3RFH - chains A and C; structure by X-ray diffraction, 2.90 A resolution.

Chain A (and C):
Name: Guanine nucleotide-binding protein subunit beta-like protein
From: Saccharomyces cerevisiae
Notes: chain C of this document is another copy of the same molecule, construct and numbering; everything in this record applies to it too
Reference sequence: P38011 (GBLP_YEAST); residue numbers follow UniProt; this construct covers 2-319
Chain sequence (319 residues; each row starts with the number of its first residue):
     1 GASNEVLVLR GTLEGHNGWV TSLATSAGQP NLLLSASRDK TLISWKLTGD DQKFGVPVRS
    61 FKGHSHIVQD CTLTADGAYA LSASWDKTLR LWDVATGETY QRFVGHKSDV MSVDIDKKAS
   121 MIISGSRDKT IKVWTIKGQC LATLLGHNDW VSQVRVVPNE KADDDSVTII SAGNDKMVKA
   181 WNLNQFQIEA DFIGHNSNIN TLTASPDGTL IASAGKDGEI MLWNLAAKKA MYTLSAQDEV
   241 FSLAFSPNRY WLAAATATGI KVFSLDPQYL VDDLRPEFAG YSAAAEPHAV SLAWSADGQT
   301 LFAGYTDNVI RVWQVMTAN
Not modelled in the structure: 1-2, 159-182, 318-319 (chain C: 1-5, 162-182, 282-283, 317-319)
Construct notes: expression tag (1); engineered mutation A283 (Lys in P38011)
Swiss-Prot annotation at these positions:
  - modified residue: A2 (N-acetylalanine), T96 (Phosphothreonine), T168 (Phosphothreonine)
  - cross-link (Glycyl lysine isopeptide (Lys-Gly)): K46 (interchain with G-Cter in ubiquitin), K53 (interchain with G-Cter in ubiquitin), K107 (interchain with G-Cter in ubiquitin), K137 (interchain with G-Cter in ubiquitin), K161 (interchain with G-Cter in ubiquitin)

How chain A and chain C interact:
Residue-residue contacts (53; chain A residue first):
  L141(A) - G146(C)
  L141(A) - H147(C)  hydrogen bond (backbone-backbone)
  A142(A) - L145(C)
  T143(A) - T143(C)
  T143(A) - L144(C)
  T143(A) - L145(C)  hydrogen bond (backbone-backbone)
  L144(A) - T143(C)
  L145(A) - A142(C)
  L145(A) - T143(C)  hydrogen bond (backbone-backbone)
  G146(A) - L141(C)
  H147(A) - Q139(C)  hydrogen bond
  H147(A) - C140(C)
  H147(A) - L141(C)  hydrogen bond (backbone-backbone)
  W150(A) - L141(C)
  W150(A) - N184(C)
  W150(A) - Q185(C)
  W150(A) - F186(C)  hydrophobic
  V157(A) - K228(C)
  L183(A) - W150(C)
  N184(A) - W150(C)
  N184(A) - I193(C)
  N184(A) - G194(C)  hydrogen bond (backbone-backbone)
  N184(A) - W223(C)
  Q185(A) - W150(C)
  Q185(A) - F192(C)
  Q185(A) - W223(C)
  Q185(A) - K228(C)
  F186(A) - A190(C)
  F186(A) - D191(C)
  F186(A) - F192(C)  hydrogen bond (backbone-backbone)
  Q187(A) - A190(C)
  Q187(A) - D191(C)  hydrogen bond
  Q187(A) - K228(C)
  I188(A) - I188(C)
  I188(A) - E189(C)
  I188(A) - A190(C)  hydrogen bond (backbone-backbone)
  I188(A) - F192(C)  hydrophobic
  E189(A) - Q187(C)
  E189(A) - I188(C)
  E189(A) - E189(C)
  A190(A) - Q187(C)
  A190(A) - I188(C)  hydrogen bond (backbone-backbone)
  D191(A) - F186(C)
  D191(A) - Q187(C)  hydrogen bond
  F192(A) - A142(C)  hydrophobic
  F192(A) - Q185(C)
  F192(A) - F186(C)  hydrogen bond (backbone-backbone)
  F192(A) - I188(C)  hydrophobic
  I193(A) - N184(C)
  G194(A) - N184(C)  hydrogen bond (backbone-backbone)
  W223(A) - N184(C)
  W223(A) - Q185(C)
  K228(A) - Q185(C)
Interface residues without a listed pair, chain A (28 interface residues in all): Q139, C140, R155, P158, K229
Interface residues without a listed pair, chain C (27 interface residues in all): R155, N159, K161, L183

Summary:
28 residues of chain A face 27 of chain C across their interface, with 13 hydrogen bonds. Polar contacts
include H147(A)-Q139(C), Q187(A)-D191(C) and L141(A)-H147(C).
Both chains are Guanine nucleotide-binding protein subunit beta-like protein (Saccharomyces cerevisiae). Entry
3RFH (Crystal structure of the yeast RACK1 dimer in space group P21) was determined by X-ray diffraction (same
publication as 3RFG).
